PDB entry 7XE7 | X-ray diffraction, 1.05 A resolution | chain A

== Chain A ==
Name: Endolysin
Organism: Escherichia virus T4
Notes: EC 3.2.1.17
UniProtKB: D9IEF7 (D9IEF7_BPT4); numbering as in UniProt (aligned over 1-164)
Sequence (164 residues; row label = number of the first residue in the row):
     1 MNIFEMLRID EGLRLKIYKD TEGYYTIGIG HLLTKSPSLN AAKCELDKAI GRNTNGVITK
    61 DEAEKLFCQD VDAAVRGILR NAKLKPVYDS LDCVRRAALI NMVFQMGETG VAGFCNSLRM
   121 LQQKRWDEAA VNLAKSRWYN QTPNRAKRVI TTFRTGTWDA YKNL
Disulfides: C44-C115, C68-C93
Differences from the reference sequence: engineered mutation C44 (Ser in D9IEF7), T54 (Cys in D9IEF7), C68 (Asn in D9IEF7), C93 (Ala in D9IEF7), A97 (Cys in D9IEF7), C115 (Thr in D9IEF7)
Small-molecule neighbours: hexane-1,6-diol (HEZ): G30, H31, L32, D70, A73, A74, V103, F104
What the authors report for this chain:
  - self-association interface (contacts with another copy of this molecule); pairs are residue here / residue on that copy: R76-D89
  - contacts within the chain: R80-E108

== In short ==
Ligands of chain A: hexane-1,6-diol. From the paper: a self-association interface involving R76; contacts
within the chain involving R80 and E108.
Chain A is Endolysin (Escherichia virus T4); the structure, T4 lysozyme mutant-S44C/C54T/N68C/A93C/C97A/T115C,
pH10, was determined by X-ray diffraction, deposited together with 7XE5, 7XE6, 7XE9 and 7XEA.
